Entry 8R02 (X-ray diffraction, 2.50 A resolution); this record covers chains A and C.

[Chain A]
Molecule: Vacuolar protein sorting-associated protein 29
From: Homo sapiens
Reference sequence: Q9UBQ0 (VPS29_HUMAN); residue numbers follow UniProt; this construct covers 1-182
Sequence (185 residues; numbered -2 to 182; the number before each row is that of its first residue; numbers below 1 keep their minus sign (Met-2 is residue -2)):
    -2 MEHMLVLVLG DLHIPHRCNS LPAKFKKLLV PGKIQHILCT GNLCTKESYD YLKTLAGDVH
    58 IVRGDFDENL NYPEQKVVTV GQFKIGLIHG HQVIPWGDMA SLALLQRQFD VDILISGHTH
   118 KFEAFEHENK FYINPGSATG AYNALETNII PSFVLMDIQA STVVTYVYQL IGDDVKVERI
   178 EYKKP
Unresolved in the structure: -2 to 0
Construct notes: initiating methionine (-2); expression tag (-1 to 0)
Swiss-Prot annotation at these positions:
  - binding site (Zn(2+)): Asp8, His10, Asn39, Asp62, His86, His115, His117
  - modified residue: Lys50 (N6-acetyllysine)
  - mutagenesis: Asp8 (D8A: Loss of in vitro protein phosphatase activity), Asn39 (N39A: Loss of in vitro protein phosphatase activity; N39D: No effect on in vitro protein phosphatase activity), Asp62 (D62A/N: Loss of in vitro protein phosphatase activity), Leu67 (L67D: Impairs interaction with VPS35L), His86 (H86A: Loss of in vitro protein phosphatase activity), Val90 (V90D: Impairs interaction with VPS35), Ile91 (I91D: Impairs interaction with VPS35. Impairs interaction with VPS35L and CCC complex association), Trp93 (W93A: Impairs interaction with VPS35L and CCC complex association), His117 (H117A: Loss of in vitro protein phosphatase activity), Leu152 (L152E: Impairs interaction with TBC1D5. Impairs interaction with VPS35L), Tyr165 (Y165A: Impairs interaction with VPS35L), Val174 (V174D: Impairs interaction with VPS35L)
What the authors report for this chain:
  - binding site for Bis-1,3-phenyl guanylhydrazon: Gln72, Leu101 to Leu102, Gln105

[Chain C]
Molecule: Vacuolar protein sorting-associated protein 35
From: Homo sapiens
Reference sequence: Q96QK1 (VPS35_HUMAN); residues 476-780 here = UniProt positions 476-780
Sequence (306 residues; row label = number of the first residue in the row):
   475 MVEDPDPEDF ADEQSLVGRF IHLLRSEDPD QQYLILNTAR KHFGAGGNQR IRFTLPPLVF
   535 AAYQLAFRYK ENSKVDDKWE KKCQKIFSFA HQTISALIKA ELAELPLRLF LQGALAAGEI
   595 GFENHETVAY EFMSQAFSLY EDEISDSKAQ LAAITLIIGT FERMKCFSEE NHEPLRTQCA
   655 LAASKLLKKP DQGRAVSTCA HLFWSGRNTD KNGEELHGGK RVMECLKKAL KIANQCMDPS
   715 LQVQLFIEIL NRYIYFYEKE NDAVTIQVLN QLIQKIREDL PNLESSEETE QINKHFHNTL
   775 EHLRLR
Unresolved in the structure: 780
Construct notes: initiating methionine (475)
Swiss-Prot annotation at these positions:
  - natural variant: Arg524 (R524W: Found in a patient with Parkinson disease), Asp620 (D620N: In PARK17)
  - mutagenesis: His675 (H675R: Disrupts interaction with VPS29. Does not effect interaction with VPS26)
What the authors report for this chain:
  - binding site for Bis-1,3-phenyl guanylhydrazon: Glu722, Arg726

[Interface between chain A and chain C]
Residue-residue contacts (57; chain A residue first):
  Pro12(A) - Gln488(C)
  Pro12(A) - Pro531(C)
  His13(A) - Pro531(C)
  His13(A) - Phe534(C)
  Arg14(A) - Arg499(C)  hydrogen bond (backbone-side chain)
  Arg14(A) - Phe534(C)
  Arg14(A) - Gln586(C)
  Asn16(A) - Gly492(C)
  Asn16(A) - His496(C)
  Thr42(A) - Gln488(C)
  Lys43(A) - Glu482(C)  salt bridge
  Glu44(A) - Ser489(C)
  Asp47(A) - Glu482(C)
  Asp62(A) - Arg582(C)  hydrogen bond (backbone-side chain)
  Phe63(A) - Phe534(C)  hydrophobic
  Phe63(A) - Arg582(C)
  Phe63(A) - Gln586(C)
  Glu65(A) - Gln488(C)  hydrogen bond
  Glu65(A) - Phe527(C)
  His88(A) - Leu630(C)
  Ile91(A) - Thr629(C)
  Ile91(A) - Gly633(C)
  Ile91(A) - Thr672(C)
  Ile91(A) - His675(C)  hydrogen bond (backbone-side chain)
  Pro92(A) - Glu636(C)
  Pro92(A) - Arg637(C)
  Pro92(A) - Ser679(C)
  Pro92(A) - Tyr729(C)
  Trp93(A) - Leu589(C)  hydrophobic
  Trp93(A) - Gly633(C)
  Trp93(A) - Thr634(C)
  Trp93(A) - Arg637(C)
  Asp95(A) - Tyr729(C)  hydrogen bond
  Asp95(A) - Lys733(C)  salt bridge
  Ala97(A) - Tyr729(C)  hydrophobic
  Ser98(A) - Tyr729(C)
  Leu101(A) - Asn725(C)
  Arg104(A) - Asn725(C)  hydrogen bond
  Arg104(A) - His769(C)
  Arg104(A) - Asn772(C)  hydrogen bond (backbone-side chain)
  Arg104(A) - His776(C)
  Gln105(A) - Glu722(C)
  Gln105(A) - His769(C)
  Asp107(A) - Lys768(C)
  Asp107(A) - Asn772(C)  hydrogen bond
  Glu125(A) - His776(C)  salt bridge
  Tyr139(A) - Tyr537(C)
  Tyr139(A) - Gln538(C)
  Tyr139(A) - Phe541(C)
  Tyr139(A) - Ala590(C)
  Ala141(A) - Phe541(C)
  Ala141(A) - Leu589(C)  hydrophobic
  Ala141(A) - Glu593(C)
  Leu142(A) - Leu589(C)  hydrophobic
  Leu142(A) - Glu593(C)
  Leu142(A) - Arg637(C)
  Thr144(A) - Phe541(C)
Interface residues without a listed pair, chain A (28 interface residues in all): Cys15
Interface residues without a listed pair, chain C (42 interface residues in all): Pro481, Ala485, Arg493, Pro530, Leu579, Leu583, Arg726, Thr773

[Summary]
28 residues of chain A and 42 residues of chain C are in contact; the contacts include 8 hydrogen bonds and 3
salt bridges. Among the polar pairs are Lys43(A)-Glu482(C), Asp95(A)-Lys733(C) and Glu125(A)-His776(C). From
the paper: a binding site for Bis-1,3-phenyl guanylhydrazon at Gln72(A), Leu101(A) and Glu722(C) among others.
Chain A is Vacuolar protein sorting-associated protein 29 and chain C is Vacuolar protein sorting-associated
protein 35, both from Homo sapiens; the structure, Crystal structure of the retromer complex VPS29/VPS35 with
the ligand bis-1,3-phenyl guanylhydrazone, 2a, was determined by X-ray diffraction together with 8R0J from the
same study.
